PDB entry 8FWD | electron microscopy, 3.67 A resolution | chains F and j of the 48 polymer chains in the assembly

[Chain F (and j)]
Molecule: O43-rpxdoc-EK1_A
Organism: synthetic construct
Notes: chain j of this document is another copy of the same molecule, construct and numbering; everything in this record applies to it too
Sequence (242 residues; numbered 1 to 242; the number before each row is that of its first residue):
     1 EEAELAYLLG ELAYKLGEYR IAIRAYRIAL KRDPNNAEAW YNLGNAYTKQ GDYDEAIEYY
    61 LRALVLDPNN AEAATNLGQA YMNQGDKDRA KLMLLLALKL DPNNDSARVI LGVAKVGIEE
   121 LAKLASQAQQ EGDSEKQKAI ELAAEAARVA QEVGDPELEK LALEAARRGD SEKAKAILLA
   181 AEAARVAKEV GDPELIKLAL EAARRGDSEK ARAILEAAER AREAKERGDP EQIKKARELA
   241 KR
Disordered / not traced: 101-242

[Chain F / chain j interface]
Pairs across the interface (17):
  Glu2(F) - Glu1(j)
  Glu2(F) - Glu2(j)
  Glu2(F) - Leu5(j)
  Ala6(F) - Leu5(j)  hydrophobic
  Leu9(F) - Leu5(j)
  Leu9(F) - Leu8(j)  hydrophobic
  Leu9(F) - Leu12(j)  hydrophobic
  Leu16(F) - Leu16(j)  hydrophobic
  Glu18(F) - Leu12(j)
  Glu18(F) - Lys15(j)  salt bridge
  Arg20(F) - Glu11(j)  salt bridge
  Ile21(F) - Leu8(j)
  Ile21(F) - Leu12(j)  hydrophobic
  Arg24(F) - Glu4(j)  salt bridge
  Arg24(F) - Leu8(j)
  Ile28(F) - Glu4(j)
  Ile28(F) - Leu5(j)  hydrophobic
Interface residues without a listed pair, chain F (11 interface residues in all): Leu12, Ala25
Interface residues without a listed pair, chain j (10 interface residues in all): Leu9

[Overview]
11 residues of chain F and 10 residues of chain j are in contact; the contacts include 3 salt bridges. Among
the polar pairs are Glu18(F)-Lys15(j), Arg20(F)-Glu11(j) and Arg24(F)-Glu4(j).
Both chains are O43-rpxdoc-EK1_A (synthetic construct). Entry 8FWD (Fast and versatile sequence- independent
protein docking for nanomaterials design using RPXDock) was determined by electron microscopy.
